Entry 7W7Y (X-ray diffraction, 2.20 A resolution); this record covers chains A and B.

Chain A (and B):
Protein: Tyrosine-protein kinase ABL1
Organism: Homo sapiens
Notes: EC 2.7.10.2; chain B of this document is another copy of the same molecule, construct and numbering; everything in this record applies to it too
Reference sequence: P00519 (ABL1_HUMAN); residue numbers follow UniProt; this construct covers 229-504
Chain sequence (276 residues; row label = number of the first residue in the row):
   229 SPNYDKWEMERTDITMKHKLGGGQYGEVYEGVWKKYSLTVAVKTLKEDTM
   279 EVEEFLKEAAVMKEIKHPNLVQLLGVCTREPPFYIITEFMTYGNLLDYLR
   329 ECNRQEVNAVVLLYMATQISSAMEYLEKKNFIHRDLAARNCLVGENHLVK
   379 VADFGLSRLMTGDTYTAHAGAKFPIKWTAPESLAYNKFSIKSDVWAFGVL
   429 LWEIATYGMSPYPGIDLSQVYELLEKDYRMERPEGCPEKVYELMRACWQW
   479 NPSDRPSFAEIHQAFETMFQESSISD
Unresolved in the structure: 229-231, 501-504 (chain B: 229-231, 276-277, 501-504)
Modified positions: Tyr-393 (O-phosphotyrosine; PTR)
Small-molecule neighbours: 8IW (5-[3-(5-methanoyl-2-methoxy-4-oxidanyl-phenyl)-1H-pyrrolo[2,3-b]pyridin-5-yl]-N,N-dimethyl-pyridine-3-carboxamide): Leu-248, Gly-249, Tyr-253, Val-256, Ala-269, Lys-271, Val-299, Thr-315, Glu-316, Phe-317, Met-318, Thr-319, Tyr-320, Gly-321, Asn-322, Leu-370, Ala-380, Phe-382
UniProt features mapped onto this chain:
  - motif: Asp-381 to Trp-405 (Kinase activation loop)
  - active site: Asp-363 (Proton acceptor)
  - binding site (ATP): Leu-248 to Val-256, Lys-271, Glu-316 to Asn-322
  - modified residue: Ser-229 (Phosphoserine), Tyr-253 (Phosphotyrosine), Tyr-257 (Phosphotyrosine), Tyr-393 (Phosphotyrosine), Tyr-413 (Phosphotyrosine), Ser-446 (Phosphoserine)

Interface between chain A and chain B:
Residue-residue contacts - 31 pairs, chain A then chain B:
  Glu-279(A) / Asn-297(B)
  Glu-279(A) / Tyr-342(B)
  Glu-279(A) / Gln-346(B)
  Glu-279(A) / Leu-376(B)
  Glu-281(A) / Thr-345(B)
  Glu-281(A) / His-490(B)  salt bridge
  Glu-281(A) / Glu-494(B)
  Glu-281(A) / Phe-497(B)
  Glu-282(A) / Tyr-342(B)  hydrogen bond
  Glu-282(A) / Asn-374(B)  hydrogen bond
  Leu-284(A) / Glu-494(B)
  Leu-284(A) / Gln-498(B)
  Lys-285(A) / Val-338(B)
  Lys-285(A) / Phe-497(B)  hydrogen bond (side chain-backbone)
  Lys-285(A) / Gln-498(B)
  Lys-285(A) / Ser-500(B)  hydrogen bond (side chain-backbone)
  Ala-288(A) / Gln-498(B)
  Arg-386(A) / Gln-498(B)  hydrogen bond (side chain-backbone)
  Arg-386(A) / Glu-499(B)  hydrogen bond (side chain-backbone)
  Arg-386(A) / Ser-500(B)
  Tyr-393(A) / Asn-374(B)
  Tyr-393(A) / His-375(B)
  Thr-394(A) / Asn-331(B)
  Thr-394(A) / Gln-333(B)
  Thr-394(A) / Glu-334(B)
  Ala-395(A) / Glu-334(B)
  His-396(A) / Glu-334(B)
  His-396(A) / Asn-374(B)  hydrogen bond
  His-396(A) / His-375(B)
  Ala-397(A) / Tyr-320(B)  hydrogen bond (backbone-side chain)
  Ala-397(A) / Glu-334(B)  hydrogen bond (backbone-side chain)
Also at the interface, not in a pair above, chain A (13 interface residues in all): Gly-398
Also at the interface, not in a pair above, chain B (20 interface residues in all): Ser-349, Glu-373

Overview:
Chain A and chain B form an interface of 13 and 20 residues respectively; the contacts include 9 hydrogen
bonds and 1 salt bridge. Polar contacts include Glu-281(A)/His-490(B), Glu-282(A)/Tyr-342(B) and
Glu-282(A)/Asn-374(B). Bound to chain A: compound 8IW.
Chain A and chain B are both Tyrosine-protein kinase ABL1 (Homo sapiens); the structure, The crystal structure
of human abl1 kinase domain in complex with ABL2-A5, was determined by X-ray diffraction, deposited together
with 7W7X.
